7UWM - chains C and F of the 6 polymer chains in the assembly; structure by electron microscopy, 2.50 A resolution.

# Chain C (and F)
Protein: Interleukin-17 receptor A
From: Homo sapiens
Notes: chain F of this document is another copy of the same molecule, construct and numbering; everything in this record applies to it too
Reference sequence: Q96F46 (I17RA_HUMAN); residue numbers follow UniProt; this construct covers 33-304
Amino-acid sequence (272 residues; row label = number of the first residue in the row):
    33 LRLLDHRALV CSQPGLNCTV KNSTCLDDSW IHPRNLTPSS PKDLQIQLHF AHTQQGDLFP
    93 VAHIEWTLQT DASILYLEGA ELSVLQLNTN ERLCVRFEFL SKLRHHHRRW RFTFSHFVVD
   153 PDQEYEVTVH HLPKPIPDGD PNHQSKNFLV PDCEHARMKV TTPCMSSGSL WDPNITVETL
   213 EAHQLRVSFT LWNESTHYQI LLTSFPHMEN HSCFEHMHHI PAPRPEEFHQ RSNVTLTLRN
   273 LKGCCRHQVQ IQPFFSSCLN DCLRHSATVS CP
Not modelled in the structure: 214-216 (chain F: 268-276, 304)
Disulfides: C43-C50, C57-C126, C185-C196, C245-C276, C277-C303, C290-C294
Covalent attachments: N-acetylglucosamine (NAG) linked to N49, N54, N206, N225, N265
Swiss-Prot annotation at these positions:
  - glycosylation (N-linked (GlcNAc...) asparagine): N49, N54, N67, N206, N225, N242, N265

# How chain C and chain F interact
Pairs across the interface (25; chain C residue first):
  L68(C) - A104(F)  hydrophobic
  L68(C) - L107(F)  hydrophobic
  T69(C) - D103(F)
  T69(C) - A104(F)  hydrogen bond (backbone-backbone)
  S71(C) - D103(F)
  K74(C) - D172(F)
  T102(C) - D172(F)  hydrogen bond
  D103(C) - T69(F)
  D103(C) - S71(F)
  A104(C) - L68(F)  hydrophobic
  A104(C) - T69(F)  hydrogen bond (backbone-backbone)
  A104(C) - Y108(F)  hydrophobic
  S105(C) - S105(F)
  L107(C) - L68(F)  hydrophobic
  L107(C) - Y108(F)
  Y108(C) - A104(F)  hydrophobic
  Y108(C) - L107(F)
  Y108(C) - Y108(F)
  R141(C) - D170(F)  hydrogen bond (side chain-backbone)
  R141(C) - G171(F)
  D170(C) - R141(F)
  D172(C) - K74(F)  salt bridge
  D172(C) - Q101(F)
  D172(C) - T102(F)  hydrogen bond (side chain-backbone)
  D172(C) - R141(F)  salt bridge
Other interface residues (no listed pair), chain C (19 interface residues in all): P70, Q101, R136, H138, I168, G171
Other interface residues (no listed pair), chain F (18 interface residues in all): P70, H138, I168

# Overview
The interface between chain C and chain F involves 19 residues on one side and 18 on the other; the contacts
include 5 hydrogen bonds and 2 salt bridges. Polar pairs include D172(C)-K74(F), D172(C)-R141(F) and
T102(C)-D172(F).
Both chains are Interleukin-17 receptor A (Homo sapiens). Entry 7UWM (Structure of the IL-17A-IL-17RA binary
complex) was determined by electron microscopy (same publication as 7UWJ, 7UWK, 7UWL and 7UWN).
